Entry 3WFD (X-ray diffraction, 2.30 A resolution); this record covers chains H and B of the 4 polymer chains in the assembly.

Chain H:
Molecule: antibody fab fragment heavy chain
From: Mus musculus
Notes: antibody fragment or engineered binder
Chain sequence (225 residues; numbered 1 to 225; the number before each row is that of its first residue):
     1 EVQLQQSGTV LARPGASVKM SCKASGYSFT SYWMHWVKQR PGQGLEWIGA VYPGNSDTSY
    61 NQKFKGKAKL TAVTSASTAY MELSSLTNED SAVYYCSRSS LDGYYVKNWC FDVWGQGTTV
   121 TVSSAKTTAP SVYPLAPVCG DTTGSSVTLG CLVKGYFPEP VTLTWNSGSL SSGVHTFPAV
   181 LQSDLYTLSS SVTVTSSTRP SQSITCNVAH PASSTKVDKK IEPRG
Disulfides: Cys22-Cys96, Cys151-Cys206

Chain B:
Molecule: Nitric oxide reductase subunit B
From: Pseudomonas aeruginosa
Notes: EC 1.7.2.5
Reference sequence: Q59647 (NORB_PSEAE); aligned to UniProt positions 1-465 over residues 1-465 (the alignment contains insertions or deletions, so no single offset holds)
Chain sequence (465 residues; numbered 1 to 465; the number before each row is that of its first residue):
     1 MMSPNGSLKF ASQAVAKPYF VFALILFVGQ ILFGLIMGLQ YVVGDFLFPA IPFNVARMVH
    61 TNLLIVWLLF GFMGAAYYLV PEESDCELYS PKLAWILFWV FAAAGVLTIL GYLLVPYAGL
   121 ARLTGNELWP TMGREFLEQP TISKAGIVIV ALGFLFNVGM TVLRGRKTAI SMVLMTGLIG
   181 LALLFLFSFY NPENLTRDKF YWWWVVHLWV EGVWELIMGA ILAFVLVKIT GVDREVIEKW
   241 LYVIIAMALI SGIIGTGHHY FWIGVPGYWL WLGSVFSALE PLPFFAMVLF AFNTINRRRR
   301 DYPNRAVALW AMGTTVMAFL GAGVWGFMHT LAPVNYYTHG TQLTAAHGHM AFYGAYAMIV
   361 MTIISYAMPR LRGIGEAMDN RSQVLEMWGF WLMTVAMVFI TLFLSAAGVL QVWLQRMPAD
   421 GAAMTFMATQ DQLAIFYWLR EGAGVVFLIG LVAYLLSFRR GKAAA
Not modelled in the structure: 1-9, 459-465
Swiss-Prot annotation at these positions:
  - binding site (heme b): His60
  - binding site (Fe cation): His207, His258, His259
Bound ions: heme Fe site 1: His60, His349; Ca2+: Glu135 (together with heme) (shared with 2 residues of chain C); Fe ion: His207, Glu211, His258, His259 (together with (1E)-N-hydroxyethanimine); heme Fe site 2: His347 (together with (1E)-N-hydroxyethanimine)
Small-molecule neighbours:
  - 10M (decyl 4-O-alpha-D-glucopyranosyl-1-thio-beta-D-glucopyranoside), molecule 1: Trp262, Leu270, Trp271, Ser274, Leu331, Ala332, Pro333, Tyr336, Tyr337
  - 10M, molecule 2: Met328, Val334, Tyr337, Thr338, Val409, Val412, Met417, Pro418, Ala419
  - (1E)-N-hydroxyethanimine (AXO): Trp203, Val206, His207, Val210, Glu211, His258, His259, His347
  - heme c (HEC): Pro52, Phe53, Asn54, Met427
  - heme (HEM), molecule 1: Phe27, Gln30, Ile31, Gly34, Leu35, Met37, Gly38, Tyr41, Phe53, Arg57, His60, Thr61, Leu64, Glu135, Phe136, Thr344, Ala345, Gly348, His349, Phe352, Tyr353, Met397, Ile400, Arg440, Glu441, Gly444, Phe447
  - heme (HEM), molecule 2: Glu135, Phe136, Trp202, Trp203, Val210, Glu211, His258, His259, Ser277, Glu280, Pro281, Phe284, Ala322, Gly323, Gly326, Phe327, His329, Thr330, Asn335, Thr338, His339, Gly340, Thr344, His347, Gly348, Ala351, Phe352, Ala355, Tyr356

Interface between chain H and chain B:
Residue-residue contacts - 18 pairs, chain H then chain B:
  Tyr27(H) with Gly421(B)
  Ser28(H) with Gly421(B); Ala423(B), hydrogen bond (side chain-backbone); Met424(B); Thr425(B)
  Phe29(H) with Gly421(B)
  Thr30(H) with Met424(B)
  Ser31(H) with Met424(B); Thr425(B), hydrogen bond (side chain-backbone); Ala428(B)
  Tyr52(H) with Ala428(B)
  Gly54(H) with Met424(B)
  Asp102(H) with Thr425(B), hydrogen bond; Met427(B)
  Gly103(H) with Ala428(B); Asp431(B)
  Tyr104(H) with Asp431(B), hydrogen bond (backbone-side chain)
  Tyr105(H) with Asp431(B), hydrogen bond (backbone-side chain)
Interface residues without a listed pair, chain H (13 interface residues in all): Tyr32, Asn55
Interface residues without a listed pair, chain B (10 interface residues in all): Ala422, Gln432, Ala434

Overview:
The interface between chain H and chain B involves 13 residues on one side and 10 on the other, with 5
hydrogen bonds. Polar contacts include Ser28(H)-Ala423(B), Ser31(H)-Thr425(B) and Asp102(H)-Thr425(B). Bound
to chain B: heme, (1E)-N-hydroxyethanimine, compound 10M and heme c.
Here chain H is antibody fab fragment heavy chain (Mus musculus) and chain B is Nitric oxide reductase subunit
B (Pseudomonas aeruginosa). Entry 3WFD (Reduced and acetaldoxime-bound cytochrome c-dependent nitric oxide
reductase (cNOR) from Pseudomonas aeruginosa in complex with antibody ...) was determined by X-ray diffraction
together with 3WFB, 3WFC and 3WFE from the same study.
